PDB entry 5IIY | X-ray diffraction, 1.89 A resolution | chains A and B

Chain A (and B):
Protein: Platelet-binding glycoprotein
Organism: Streptococcus sanguinis (strain SK36)
Notes: chain B of this document is another copy of the same molecule, construct and numbering; everything in this record applies to it too
UniProt: A3CM52 (A3CM52_STRSV); residues 249-448 here = UniProt positions 249-448
Chain sequence (200 residues; each row starts with the number of its first residue):
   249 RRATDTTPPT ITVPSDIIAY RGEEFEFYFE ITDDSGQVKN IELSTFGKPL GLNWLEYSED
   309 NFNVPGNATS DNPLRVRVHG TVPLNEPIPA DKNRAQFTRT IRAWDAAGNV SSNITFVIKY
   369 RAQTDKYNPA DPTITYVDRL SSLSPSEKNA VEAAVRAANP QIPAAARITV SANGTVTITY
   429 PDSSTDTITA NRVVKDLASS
Metal / ion sites: Ca2+ site 1: Asp-253, Thr-255, Asp-281, Asp-282, Asp-353; Ca2+ site 2: Thr-372, Tyr-375, Asp-434; Ca2+ site 3: Glu-400 (shared with Glu-400(B) of chain B)
Reported in the primary citation:
  - binding site for N-acetyl-alpha-neuraminic acid: Arg-342, Gln-344, Thr-346, Arg-347
  - mutagenesis - F294A, T363A: decreased binding to platelet
  - mutagenesis - N361A: decreased binding to platelets

Chain A / chain B interface:
Residue-residue contacts (27; chain A residue first):
  Pro-393(A) / Ala-413(B)
  Pro-393(A) / Arg-415(B)
  Pro-393(A) / Thr-427(B)
  Pro-393(A) / Tyr-428(B)
  Ser-394(A) / Ala-413(B)  hydrogen bond (backbone-backbone)
  Lys-396(A) / Arg-415(B)  hydrogen bond (backbone-side chain)
  Asn-397(A) / Ala-412(B)  hydrogen bond (side chain-backbone)
  Asn-397(A) / Ala-413(B)  hydrogen bond (side chain-backbone)
  Asn-397(A) / Ala-414(B)  hydrogen bond (side chain-backbone)
  Asn-397(A) / Arg-415(B)  hydrogen bond
  Glu-400(A) / Arg-415(B)  salt bridge
  Ala-412(A) / Asn-397(B)  hydrogen bond (backbone-side chain)
  Ala-413(A) / Pro-393(B)
  Ala-413(A) / Ser-394(B)
  Ala-413(A) / Asn-397(B)
  Ala-414(A) / Asn-397(B)  hydrogen bond (backbone-side chain)
  Arg-415(A) / Pro-393(B)
  Arg-415(A) / Lys-396(B)
  Arg-415(A) / Asn-397(B)  hydrogen bond
  Arg-415(A) / Glu-400(B)  salt bridge
  Arg-415(A) / Ile-416(B)
  Arg-415(A) / Val-418(B)
  Ile-416(A) / Arg-415(B)
  Val-418(A) / Arg-415(B)
  Thr-427(A) / Pro-393(B)
  Tyr-428(A) / Pro-393(B)
  Ser-431(A) / Pro-393(B)
Also at the interface, not in a pair above, chain A (17 interface residues in all): Arg-404, Thr-417, Pro-429
Also at the interface, not in a pair above, chain B (16 interface residues in all): Arg-404, Thr-417, Pro-429

Summary:
Chain A and chain B form an interface of 17 and 16 residues respectively, with 9 hydrogen bonds and 2 salt
bridges. Among the polar pairs are Glu-400(A)/Arg-415(B), Lys-396(A)/Arg-415(B) and Asn-397(A)/Ala-412(B).
From the paper: a binding site for N-acetyl-alpha-neuraminic acid at Arg-342(A), Gln-344(A) and Thr-346(A)
among others; F294A and T363A of chain A reduce binding to platelet.
Chain A and chain B are both Platelet-binding glycoprotein (Streptococcus sanguinis (strain SK36)); the
structure, SrpA adhesin in complex with the Neu5Ac-galactoside disaccharide, was determined by X-ray
diffraction together with 5KIQ, 5IJ1, 5IJ2 and 5IJ3 from the same study.
